Entry 7FED (electron microscopy, 3.55 A resolution); this record covers chains E and J of the 18 polymer chains in the assembly.

Chain E (and J):
Protein: Secretion system apparatus protein SsaV
Organism: Salmonella enterica subsp. enterica serovar Typhimurium str. LT2
Notes: chain J of this document is another copy of the same molecule, construct and numbering; everything in this record applies to it too
Reference sequence: P74856 (SSAV_SALTY); numbering as in UniProt (aligned over 346-681)
Chain sequence (336 residues; row label = number of the first residue in the row):
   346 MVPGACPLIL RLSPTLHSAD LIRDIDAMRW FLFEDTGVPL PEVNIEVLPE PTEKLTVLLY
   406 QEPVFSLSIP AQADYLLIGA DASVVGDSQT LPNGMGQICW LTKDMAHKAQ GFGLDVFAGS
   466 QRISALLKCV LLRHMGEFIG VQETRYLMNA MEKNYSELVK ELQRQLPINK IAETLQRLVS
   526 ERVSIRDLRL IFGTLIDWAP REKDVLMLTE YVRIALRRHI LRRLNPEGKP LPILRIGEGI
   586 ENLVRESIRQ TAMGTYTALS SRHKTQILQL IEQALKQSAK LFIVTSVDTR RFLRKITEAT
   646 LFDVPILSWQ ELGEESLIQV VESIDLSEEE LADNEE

How chain E and chain J interact:
Pairs across the interface - 4 pairs, chain E then chain J:
  Pro359(E) with Pro359(J), hydrophobic
  His362(E) with Val392(J)
  Val392(E) with His362(J); Val392(J), hydrophobic
Other interface residues (no listed pair), chain E (6 interface residues in all): Ser363, Ala364, Pro394
Other interface residues (no listed pair), chain J (6 interface residues in all): Ser363, Ala364, Pro394

In short:
Chain E and chain J each contribute 6 residues to their interface.
Both chains are Secretion system apparatus protein SsaV (Salmonella enterica subsp. enterica serovar
Typhimurium str. LT2). Entry 7FED (Cryo-EM structure of the nonameric SsaV cytosolic domain with D9 symmetry)
was determined by electron microscopy together with 7FEB and 7FEC from the same study.
